Entry 8U1H (electron microscopy, 3.00 A resolution); this record covers chains C and G of the 7 polymer chains in the assembly.

== Chain C ==
Name: ATP synthase subunit alpha
Organism: Bacillus sp. PS3
UniProt: A0A0M3VGF9 (A0A0M3VGF9_BACP3); residue numbers follow UniProt; this construct covers 1-502
Sequence (502 residues; row label = number of the first residue in the row):
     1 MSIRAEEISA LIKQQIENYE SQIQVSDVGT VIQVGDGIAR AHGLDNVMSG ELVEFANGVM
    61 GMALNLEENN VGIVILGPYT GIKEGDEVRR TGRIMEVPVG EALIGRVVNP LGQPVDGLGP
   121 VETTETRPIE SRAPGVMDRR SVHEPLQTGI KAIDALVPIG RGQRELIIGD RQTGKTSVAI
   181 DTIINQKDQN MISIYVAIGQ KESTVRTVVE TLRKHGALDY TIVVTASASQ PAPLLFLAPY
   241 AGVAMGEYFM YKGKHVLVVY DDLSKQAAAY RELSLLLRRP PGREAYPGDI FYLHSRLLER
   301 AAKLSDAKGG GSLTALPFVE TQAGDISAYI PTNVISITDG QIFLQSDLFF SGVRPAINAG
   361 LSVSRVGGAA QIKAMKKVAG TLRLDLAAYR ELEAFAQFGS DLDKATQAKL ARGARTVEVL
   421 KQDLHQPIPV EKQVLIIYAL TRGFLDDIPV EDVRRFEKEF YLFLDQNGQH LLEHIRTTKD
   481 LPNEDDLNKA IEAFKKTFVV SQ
Disordered / not traced: 1-25, 499-502
Sequence notes: engineered mutation Ser-193 (Cys in A0A0M3VGF9), Phe-463 (Trp in A0A0M3VGF9)
Bound ions: Mg2+: Thr-176 (together with AMP-PNP)
Ligand contacts:
  - ADP (adenosine-5'-diphosphate): Ser-364, Arg-365, Val-366
  - AMP-PNP (ANP; phosphoaminophosphonic acid-adenylate ester): Arg-171, Gln-172, Thr-173, Gly-174, Lys-175, Thr-176, Ser-177, Phe-349, Arg-354, Pro-355, Gln-422, Asp-423, Leu-424

== Chain G ==
Name: ATP synthase gamma chain
Organism: Bacillus sp. PS3
UniProt: A0A0M4TPJ7 (A0A0M4TPJ7_BACP3); residues 5-259 here correspond to UniProt positions 6-260 (UniProt number = residue number + 1)
Sequence (263 residues; numbered 4 to 259 plus 37 insertion-coded residues; 30 numbers in that range are skipped by the numbering (no residue carries them; nothing is unmodelled there); the number before each row is that of its first residue; a row labelled like 188A-188Z holds insertion residues (188A, then the next letters in order)):
     4 MDIKTRINAT KKTSQITKAM EMVSTSKLNR AEQNAKSFVP YMEKIQEVVA NVALGAGGAS
    64 HPMLVSRPVK KTGYLVITSD RGLAGAYNSN VLRLVYQTIQ KRHACPDEYA IIVIGRVGLS
   124 FFRKRNMPVI LDITRLPDQP SFADIKEIAR KTVGLFADGT FDELYMYYNH YVSAIQQEVT
   184 ERKLL
188A-188Z PLTDLAENWSHPQFEKQRTVYEFEPS
189A-189K QEECLDVLLPQ
   219 YAESLIYGAL LDAKASEHAA RMTAMKNATD NANELIRTLT L
Disordered / not traced: 4-5, 43-76, 108-118, 158-167, 188A-188Z, 189A-189K, 258-259
Sequence notes: initiating methionine (4); engineered mutation Cys-108 (Ser109 in A0A0M4TPJ7), Cys-189D (Ile212 in A0A0M4TPJ7); insertion (188I-188O)

== Interface between chain C and chain G ==
Contacting residue pairs (6; chain C residue first):
  Phe-395(C) with Lys-15(G); Ile-19(G), hydrophobic
  Gln-397(C) with Thr-16(G)
  Phe-398(C) with Leu-86(G), hydrophobic
  Asp-401(C) with Arg-84(G), hydrogen bond (backbone-side chain); Gly-85(G), hydrogen bond (side chain-backbone)
Also at the interface, not in a pair above, chain C (7 interface residues in all): Ala-394, Leu-402, Lys-404
Also at the interface, not in a pair above, chain G (8 interface residues in all): Asp-83, Arg-119

== Summary ==
The interface between chain C and chain G involves 7 residues on one side and 8 on the other; the contacts
include 2 hydrogen bonds. Among the polar pairs are Asp-401(C)/Arg-84(G) and Asp-401(C)/Gly-85(G). Bound to
chain C: AMP-PNP and ADP.
Here chain C is ATP synthase subunit alpha and chain G is ATP synthase gamma chain, both from Bacillus sp.
PS3. Entry 8U1H (Axle-less Bacillus sp. PS3 F1 ATPase mutant) was determined by electron microscopy (same
publication as 9AVJ).
